Entry 8SNX (electron microscopy, 3.40 A resolution); this record covers chains A and T of the 6 polymer chains in the assembly.

== Chain A ==
Molecule: RNA-directed RNA polymerase L
Source organism: Respiratory syncytial virus A2
Notes: EC 2.7.7.48, 3.6.1.-, 2.7.7.88, 2.1.1.375
UniProt: P28887 (L_HRSVA); residue numbers follow UniProt; this construct covers 1-2165
Amino-acid sequence (2165 residues; each row starts with the number of its first residue):
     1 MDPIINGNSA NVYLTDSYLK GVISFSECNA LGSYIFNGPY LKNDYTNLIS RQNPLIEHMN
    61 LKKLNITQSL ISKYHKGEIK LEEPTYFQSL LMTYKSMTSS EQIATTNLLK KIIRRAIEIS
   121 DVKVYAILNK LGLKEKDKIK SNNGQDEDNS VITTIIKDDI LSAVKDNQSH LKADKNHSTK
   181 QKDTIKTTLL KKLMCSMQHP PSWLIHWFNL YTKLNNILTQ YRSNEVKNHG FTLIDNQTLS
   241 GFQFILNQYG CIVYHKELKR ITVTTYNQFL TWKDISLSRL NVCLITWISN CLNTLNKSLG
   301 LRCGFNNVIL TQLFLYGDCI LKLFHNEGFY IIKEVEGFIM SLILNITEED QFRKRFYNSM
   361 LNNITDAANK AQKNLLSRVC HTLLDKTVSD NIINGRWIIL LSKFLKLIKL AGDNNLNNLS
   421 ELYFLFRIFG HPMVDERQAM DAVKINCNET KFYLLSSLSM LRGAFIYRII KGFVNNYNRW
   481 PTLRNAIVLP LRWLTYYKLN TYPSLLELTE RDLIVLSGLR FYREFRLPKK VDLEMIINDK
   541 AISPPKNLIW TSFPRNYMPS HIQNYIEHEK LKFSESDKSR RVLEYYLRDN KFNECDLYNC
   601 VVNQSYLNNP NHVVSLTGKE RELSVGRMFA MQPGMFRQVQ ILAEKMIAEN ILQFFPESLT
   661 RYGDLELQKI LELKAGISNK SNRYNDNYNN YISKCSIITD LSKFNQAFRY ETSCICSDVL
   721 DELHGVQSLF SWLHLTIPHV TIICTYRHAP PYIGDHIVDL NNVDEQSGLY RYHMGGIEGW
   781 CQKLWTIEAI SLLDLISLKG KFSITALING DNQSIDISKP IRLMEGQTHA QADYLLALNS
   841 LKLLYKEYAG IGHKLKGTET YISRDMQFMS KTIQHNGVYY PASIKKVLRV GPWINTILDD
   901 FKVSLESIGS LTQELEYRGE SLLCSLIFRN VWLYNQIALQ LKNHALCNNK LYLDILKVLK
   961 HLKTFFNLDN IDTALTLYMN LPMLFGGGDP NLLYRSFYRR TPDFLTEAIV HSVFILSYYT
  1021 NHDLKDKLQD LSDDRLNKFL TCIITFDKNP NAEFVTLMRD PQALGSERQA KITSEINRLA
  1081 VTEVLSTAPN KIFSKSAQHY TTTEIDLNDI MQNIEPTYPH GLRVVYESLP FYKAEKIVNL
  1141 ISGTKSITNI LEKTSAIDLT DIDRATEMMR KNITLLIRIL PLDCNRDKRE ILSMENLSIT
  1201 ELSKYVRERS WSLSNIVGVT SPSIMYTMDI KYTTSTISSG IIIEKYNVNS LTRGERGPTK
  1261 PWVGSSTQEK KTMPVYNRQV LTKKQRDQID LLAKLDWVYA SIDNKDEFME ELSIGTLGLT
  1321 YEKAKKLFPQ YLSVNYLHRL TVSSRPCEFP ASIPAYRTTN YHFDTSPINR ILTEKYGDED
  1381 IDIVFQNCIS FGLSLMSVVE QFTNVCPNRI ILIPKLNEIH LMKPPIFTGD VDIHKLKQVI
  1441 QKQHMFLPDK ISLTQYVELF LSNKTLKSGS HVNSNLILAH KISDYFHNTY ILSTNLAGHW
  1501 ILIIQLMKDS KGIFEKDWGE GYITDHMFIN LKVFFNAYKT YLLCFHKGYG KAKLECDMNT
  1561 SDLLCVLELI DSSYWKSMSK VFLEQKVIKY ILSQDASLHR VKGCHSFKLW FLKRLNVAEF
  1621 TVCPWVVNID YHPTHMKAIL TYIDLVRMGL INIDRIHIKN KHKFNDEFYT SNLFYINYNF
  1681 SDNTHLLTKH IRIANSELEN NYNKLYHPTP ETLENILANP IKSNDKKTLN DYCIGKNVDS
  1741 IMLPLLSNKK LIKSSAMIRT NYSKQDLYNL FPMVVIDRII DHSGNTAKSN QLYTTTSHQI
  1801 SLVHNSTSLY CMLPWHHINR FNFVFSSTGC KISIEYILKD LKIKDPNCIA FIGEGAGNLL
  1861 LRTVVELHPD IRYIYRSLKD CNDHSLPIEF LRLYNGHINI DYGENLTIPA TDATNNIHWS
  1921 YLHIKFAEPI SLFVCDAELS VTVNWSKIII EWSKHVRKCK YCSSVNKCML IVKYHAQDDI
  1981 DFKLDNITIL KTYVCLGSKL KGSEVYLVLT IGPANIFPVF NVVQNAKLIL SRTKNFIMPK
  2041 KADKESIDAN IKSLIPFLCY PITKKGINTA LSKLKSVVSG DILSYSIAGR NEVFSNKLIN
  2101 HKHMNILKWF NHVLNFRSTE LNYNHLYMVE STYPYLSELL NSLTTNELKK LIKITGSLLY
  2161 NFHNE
Unresolved in the structure: 1-9, 134-183, 662-665, 677-689, 1463-2165
UniProt features mapped onto this chain:
  - active site: His1338 (Nucleophile), Lys1831 (For mRNA (nucleoside-2'-O-)-methyltransferase activity), Asp1936 (For mRNA (nucleoside-2'-O-)-methyltransferase activity), Lys1973 (For mRNA (nucleoside-2'-O-)-methyltransferase activity), Glu2004 (For mRNA (nucleoside-2'-O-)-methyltransferase activity)
  - binding site (Mg(2+)): Asp700, Asp811
  - binding site (substrate): Gly1853 to Gly1857
  - natural variant: Cys319 (C319Y: In strain: Cold-passage attenuated), His1690 (H1690Y: In strain: Cold-passage attenuated)
  - mutagenesis: Asp811 (D811A: Complete loss of RNA synthesis), Asn812 (N812A: Complete loss of RNA synthesis), Pro1261 (P1261A: Inhibition of RNA synthesis), Trp1262 (W1262A: Inhibition of RNA synthesis), Pro1274 (P1274A: No effect on RNA synthesis), Tyr1276 (Y1276A: No effect on RNA synthesis), Arg1820 (R1820A: Complete loss of methyltransferase activity), Gly1855 (G1855S: Complete loss of methyltransferase activity), Asp1936 (D1936A: About 90% loss of methyltransferase activity), Glu1938 (E1938A: Complete loss of methyltransferase activity), Ser1998 (S1998A: Complete loss of methyltransferase activity), Glu2004 (E2004A: Complete loss of methyltransferase activity)
Reported in the primary citation:
  - binding site for the 10-nt RNA strand (chain T): Tyr13, Glu57, Lys540, Thr551, Arg555, Lys570, Arg580, Glu584, Lys619, Glu620, Phe629, Arg637, Gln640, Thr660, Arg747, Glu778, Lys783, Ser1155
  - specificity-determining residues: Lys619, Glu778 (proposed by the authors, not directly observed)
  - catalytic residues: Gly810 to Asn812
  - conformationally variable residues (order/disorder transition): Glu666 to Gly676

== Chain T ==
Molecule: 10-nt RNA strand
Sequence (10 nucleotides; each row starts with the number of its first residue):
     1 UUUUUCGCGU

== How chain A and chain T interact ==
Pairs across the interface - 56 pairs, chain A then chain T:
  Tyr13(A) with U1(T), base contact; U4(T), hydrogen bond to the phosphate
  Ile56(A) with U1(T), sugar contact
  Glu57(A) with U1(T), hydrogen bond to the sugar
  His229(A) with U1(T), base contact
  Gln248(A) with U4(T), base contact
  Tyr249(A) with U1(T), hydrogen bond to the base; U4(T), sugar contact
  Lys540(A) with G7(T), salt bridge to the phosphate; C8(T), salt bridge to the phosphate
  Ala541(A) with C6(T), phosphate contact; G7(T), hydrogen bond to the phosphate
  Trp550(A) with U2(T), base contact
  Thr551(A) with U2(T), sugar contact
  Phe553(A) with U2(T), base contact
  Pro554(A) with U2(T), phosphate contact
  Arg555(A) with U2(T), hydrogen bond to the sugar
  Met558(A) with U2(T), base contact
  Gln563(A) with U2(T), base contact
  Ile566(A) with U2(T), base contact
  Glu567(A) with U2(T), base contact
  Lys570(A) with U2(T), hydrogen bond to the sugar
  Ser579(A) with U3(T), base contact
  Arg580(A) with U3(T), hydrogen bond to the base; U5(T), salt bridge to the phosphate
  Arg581(A) with U3(T), base contact; C6(T), base contact
  Glu584(A) with U3(T), hydrogen bond to the base
  Lys619(A) with G7(T), hydrogen bond to the base
  Glu620(A) with C6(T), hydrogen bond to the sugar
  Phe629(A) with C6(T), sugar contact; G7(T), sugar contact
  Ala630(A) with G7(T), hydrogen bond to the sugar
  Met631(A) with C6(T), phosphate contact; G7(T), sugar contact
  Arg637(A) with C8(T), salt bridge to the phosphate
  Gln640(A) with C8(T), hydrogen bond to the sugar
  Ile641(A) with C8(T), phosphate contact; G9(T), phosphate contact
  Thr660(A) with U10(T), hydrogen bond to the phosphate
  Arg661(A) with U10(T), phosphate contact
  Tyr746(A) with U5(T), sugar contact
  Arg747(A) with U1(T), sugar contact; U2(T), salt bridge to the phosphate; U4(T), hydrogen bond to the sugar
  Glu778(A) with G7(T), hydrogen bond to the base; C8(T), base contact
  Gly779(A) with G7(T), base contact; C8(T), base contact
  Trp780(A) with G7(T), sugar contact; C8(T), sugar contact
  Lys783(A) with G9(T), phosphate contact; U10(T), salt bridge to the phosphate
  Lys1153(A) with U3(T), sugar contact
  Ser1155(A) with U3(T), phosphate contact; U4(T), hydrogen bond to the phosphate
Other interface residues (no listed pair), chain A (43 interface residues in all): Asn538, Glu644, Thr1154

== Overview ==
43 residues of chain A and 10 residues of chain T are in contact; the contacts include 16 hydrogen bonds and 6
salt bridges. Among the polar pairs are Tyr249(A)-U1(T), Arg580(A)-U3(T) and Glu584(A)-U3(T). The paper
reports the catalytic residue Gly810(A); a binding site for the 10-nt RNA strand (chain T) at Tyr13(A),
Glu57(A) and Lys540(A) among others.
Here chain A is RNA-directed RNA polymerase L (Respiratory syncytial virus A2) and chain T is a 10-nt RNA
strand. Entry 8SNX (Cryo-EM structure of the respiratory syncytial virus polymerase (L:P) bound to the leader
promoter) was determined by electron microscopy, deposited together with 8SNY.
